PDB entry 4BTG | electron microscopy, 4.40 A resolution (low resolution: residue-level contacts below are approximate; hydrogen-bond / salt-bridge calls are withheld) | chains A and B

# Chain A (and B)
Protein: Major inner protein P1
Organism: Pseudomonas phage PHI6
Notes: chain B of this document is another copy of the same molecule, construct and numbering; everything in this record applies to it too
UniProt: P11126 (P1_BPPH6); residues 2-761 here = UniProt positions 2-761
Sequence (761 residues; each row starts with the number of its first residue):
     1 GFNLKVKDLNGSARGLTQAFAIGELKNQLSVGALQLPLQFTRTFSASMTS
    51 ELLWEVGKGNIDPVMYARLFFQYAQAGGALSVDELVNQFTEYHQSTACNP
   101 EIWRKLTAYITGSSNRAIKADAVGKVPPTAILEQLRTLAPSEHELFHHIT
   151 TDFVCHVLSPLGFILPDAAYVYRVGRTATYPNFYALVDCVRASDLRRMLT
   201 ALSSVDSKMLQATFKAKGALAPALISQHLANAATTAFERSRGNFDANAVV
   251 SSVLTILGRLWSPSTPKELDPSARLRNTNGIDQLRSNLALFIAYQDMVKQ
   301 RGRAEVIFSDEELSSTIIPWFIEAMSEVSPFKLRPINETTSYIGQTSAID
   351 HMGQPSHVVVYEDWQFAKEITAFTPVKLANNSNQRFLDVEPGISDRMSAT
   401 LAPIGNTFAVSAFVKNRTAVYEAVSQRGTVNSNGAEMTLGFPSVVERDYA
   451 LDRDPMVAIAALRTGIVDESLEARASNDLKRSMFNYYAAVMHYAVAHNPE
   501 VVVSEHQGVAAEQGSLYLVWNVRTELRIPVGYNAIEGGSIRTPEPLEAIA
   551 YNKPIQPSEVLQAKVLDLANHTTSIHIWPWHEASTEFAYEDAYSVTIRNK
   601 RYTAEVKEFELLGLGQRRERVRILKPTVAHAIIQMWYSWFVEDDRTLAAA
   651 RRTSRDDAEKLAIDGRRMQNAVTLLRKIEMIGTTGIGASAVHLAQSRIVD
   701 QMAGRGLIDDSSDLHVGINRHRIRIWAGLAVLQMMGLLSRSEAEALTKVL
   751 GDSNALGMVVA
Construct notes: expression tag (1)
Reported in the primary citation:
  - mutagenesis - R385A: abolished binding to s-segment (citing earlier work)

# Interface between chain A and chain B
Contacting residue pairs - 23 pairs, chain A then chain B:
  H351(A) - R116(B)
  E422(A) - R116(B)
  E422(A) - I118(B)
  A658(A) - G112(B)
  A662(A) - T111(B)
  A662(A) - G112(B)
  A662(A) - S113(B)
  D664(A) - Y109(B)
  R666(A) - T111(B)
  M668(A) - Y109(B)
  Q669(A) - V123(B)
  D709(A) - Q616(B)
  D709(A) - R618(B)
  D709(A) - E619(B)
  D709(A) - R620(B)
  D710(A) - R620(B)
  H715(A) - V376(B)
  H715(A) - L378(B)
  H715(A) - D388(B)
  V716(A) - L378(B)
  V716(A) - A379(B)
  M758(A) - H576(B)
  V759(A) - V126(B)
Interface residues without a listed pair, chain A (19 interface residues in all): L661, I663, G665, S712, L756
Interface residues without a listed pair, chain B (23 interface residues in all): A108, N115, A120, D121, P127, F386

# In short
Chain A and chain B form an interface of 19 and 23 residues respectively. From the paper: R385A of chain A
abolishes binding to s-segment.
Chain A and chain B are both Major inner protein P1 (Pseudomonas phage PHI6); the structure, Coordinates of
the bacteriophage phi6 capsid subunits (P1A and P1B) fitted into the cryoEM reconstruction of ..., was
determined by electron microscopy together with 4BTQ and 4K7H from the same study.
